Entry 7PXD (electron microscopy, 4.00 A resolution); this record covers chains 0 and A of the 36 polymer chains in the assembly.

Chain 0:
Protein: Proteasome subunit alpha
From: Mycobacterium tuberculosis
Reference sequence: A0A655IUE1 (A0A655IUE1_MYCTX); residue numbers follow UniProt; this construct covers 1-248
Sequence (248 residues; numbered 1 to 248; the number before each row is that of its first residue):
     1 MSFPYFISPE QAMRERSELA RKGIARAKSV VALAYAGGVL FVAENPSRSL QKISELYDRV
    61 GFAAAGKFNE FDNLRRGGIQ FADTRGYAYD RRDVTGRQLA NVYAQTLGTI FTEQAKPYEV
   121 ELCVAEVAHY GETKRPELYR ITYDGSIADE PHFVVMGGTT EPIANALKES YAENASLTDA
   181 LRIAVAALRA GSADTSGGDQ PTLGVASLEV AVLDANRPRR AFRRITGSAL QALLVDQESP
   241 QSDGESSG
Not modelled in the structure: 1-7, 191-202, 235-248

Chain A:
Protein: AAA ATPase forming ring-shaped complexes
From: Mycobacterium tuberculosis
Reference sequence: A0A045JPX7 (A0A045JPX7_MYCTX); residue numbers follow UniProt; this construct covers 1-609
Sequence (609 residues; each row starts with the number of its first residue):
     1 MGESERSEAF GIPRDSPLSS GDAAELEQLR REAAVLREQL ENAVGSHAPT RSARDIHQLE
    61 ARIDSLAARN SKLMETLKEA RQQLLALREE VDRLGQPPSG YGVLLATHDD DTVDVFTSGR
   121 KMRLTCSPNI DAASLKKGQT VRLNEALTVV EAGTFEAVGE ISTLREILAD GHRALVVGHA
   181 DEERVVWLAD PLIAEDLPDG LPEALNDDTR PRKLRPGDSL LVDTKAGYAF ERIPKAEVED
   241 LVLEEVPDVS YADIGGLSRQ IEQIRDAVEL PFLHKELYRE YSLRPPKGVL LYGPPGCGKT
   301 LIAKAVANSL AKKMAEVRGD DAHEAKSYFL NIKGPELLNK FVGETERHIR LIFQRAREKA
   361 SEGTPVIVFF DEMDSIFRTR GTGVSSDVET TVVPQLLSEI DGVEGLENVI VIGASNREDM
   421 IDPAILRPGR LDVKIKIERP DAEAAQDIYS KYLTEFLPVH ADDLAEFDGD RSACIKAMIE
   481 KVVDRMYAEI DDNRFLEVTY ANGDKEVMYF KDFNSGAMIQ NVVDRAKKNA IKSVLETGQP
   541 GLRIQHLLDS IVDEFAENED LPNTTNPDDW ARISGKKGER IVYIRTLVTG KSSSASRAID
   601 TESNLGQYL
Not modelled in the structure: 1-96, 194-210, 319-325, 385-387, 590-604
Ion coordination: Mg2+: Thr300 (together with ATP)
Residues lining bound ligands: ATP (adenosine-5'-triphosphate): Ile254, Gly255, Gly256, Leu257, Pro294, Pro295, Gly296, Cys297, Gly298, Lys299, Thr300, Leu301, Asn416, Ile448, Tyr452, Gly516, Ala517, Gln520
Reported in the primary citation:
  - mutagenesis - K340A: abolished catalytic activity on ATP
  - mutagenesis - K340A: decreased catalytic activity on PupDHFR

Chain 0 / chain A interface:
Residue-residue contacts - 28 pairs, chain 0 then chain A:
  Ser8(0) - Asn502(A)  hydrogen bond (backbone-backbone)
  Ser8(0) - Gly503(A)
  Ser8(0) - Glu579(A)
  Gln11(0) - Gly503(A)
  Gln11(0) - Asp504(A)
  Gln11(0) - Lys577(A)
  Arg14(0) - Asp504(A)  salt bridge
  Arg14(0) - Lys505(A)  hydrogen bond (side chain-backbone)
  Arg14(0) - Glu506(A)
  Arg14(0) - Lys577(A)
  Glu15(0) - Asp504(A)
  Gly23(0) - Tyr608(A)
  Arg26(0) - Tyr608(A)
  Ala27(0) - Leu609(A)
  Lys28(0) - Leu609(A)
  Leu50(0) - Gln607(A)
  Leu50(0) - Leu609(A)  hydrophobic
  Lys52(0) - Leu609(A)  hydrogen bond (side chain-backbone)
  Gly66(0) - Tyr608(A)
  Gly66(0) - Leu609(A)  hydrogen bond (backbone-backbone)
  Lys67(0) - Leu605(A)
  Lys67(0) - Gly606(A)  hydrogen bond (side chain-backbone)
  Lys67(0) - Gln607(A)
  Phe68(0) - Gln607(A)  hydrogen bond (backbone-backbone)
  Phe68(0) - Leu609(A)  hydrophobic
  Asn69(0) - Gln607(A)
  Phe71(0) - Leu609(A)  hydrophobic
  Glu119(0) - Tyr608(A)  hydrogen bond
Interface residues without a listed pair, chain 0 (19 interface residues in all): Asn45, Ala65, Lys116

Summary:
19 residues of chain 0 and 12 residues of chain A are in contact; the contacts include 7 hydrogen bonds and 1
salt bridge. Among the polar pairs are Arg14(0)-Asp504(A), Arg14(0)-Lys505(A) and Lys52(0)-Leu609(A). The
paper reports that K340A of chain A abolishes catalytic activity on ATP; K340A of chain A reduces catalytic
activity on PupDHFR.
Chain 0 is Proteasome subunit alpha and chain A is AAA ATPase forming ring-shaped complexes, both from
Mycobacterium tuberculosis; the structure, Substrate-engaged mycobacterial Proteasome-associated ATPase in
complex with open-gate 20S CP - composite map (state B), was determined by electron microscopy (same
publication as 7PX9, 7PXA, 7PXB and 7PXC).
